5G0W - chains A and D of the 4 polymer chains in the assembly; structure by X-ray diffraction, 1.79 A resolution.

Chain A (and D):
Name: Enoyl-acyl carrier protein reductase
From: Mycobacterium tuberculosis
Notes: EC 1.3.1.9; chain D of this document is another copy of the same molecule, construct and numbering; everything in this record applies to it too
UniProt: M9TGV3 (M9TGV3_MYCTX); residue numbers follow UniProt; this construct covers 1-269
Chain sequence (269 residues; row label = number of the first residue in the row):
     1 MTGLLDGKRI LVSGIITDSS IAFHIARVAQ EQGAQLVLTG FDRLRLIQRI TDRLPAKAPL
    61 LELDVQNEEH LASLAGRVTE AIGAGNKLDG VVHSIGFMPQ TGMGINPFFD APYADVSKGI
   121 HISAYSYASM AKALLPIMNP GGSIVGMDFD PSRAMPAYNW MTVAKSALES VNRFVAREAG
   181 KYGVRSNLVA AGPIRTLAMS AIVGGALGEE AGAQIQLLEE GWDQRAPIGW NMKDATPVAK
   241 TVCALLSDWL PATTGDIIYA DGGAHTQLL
Disordered / not traced: 1 (chain D: 1-2, 43-45)
Bound ions: Mg2+: Asp223, Gln224, Ala226
Ligand contacts: NAD (nicotinamide-adenine-dinucleotide): Gly14, Ile15, Ile16, Ser20, Ile21, Phe41, Leu63, Asp64, Val65, Gln66, Ser94, Ile95, Gly96, Phe97, Ile122, Met147, Asp148, Phe149, Lys165, Ala191, Gly192, Pro193, Ile194, Thr196, Met199
From the paper describing this entry:
  - binding site for the ligand 9NU: Arg43, Phe97
  - conformationally variable residues (side-chain flip): Tyr158

Chain A / chain D interface:
Pairs across the interface - 70 pairs, chain A then chain D:
  Leu4(A) - Leu4(D)  hydrophobic
  Leu4(A) - Trp249(D)  hydrophobic
  Val28(A) - Trp249(D)  hydrophobic
  Gln32(A) - Trp249(D)
  Arg173(A) - Thr266(D)
  Arg173(A) - Gln267(D)  hydrogen bond (backbone-side chain)
  Ala176(A) - Pro227(D)
  Arg177(A) - Gln267(D)  hydrogen bond
  Arg177(A) - Leu269(D)
  Gly180(A) - Pro227(D)
  Val184(A) - Ile228(D)
  Arg185(A) - Ile228(D)
  Pro227(A) - Ala176(D)
  Pro227(A) - Gly180(D)
  Pro227(A) - Thr254(D)
  Ile228(A) - Val184(D)
  Ile228(A) - Pro251(D)
  Ile228(A) - Ala252(D)  hydrophobic
  Ile228(A) - Thr254(D)
  Pro237(A) - Pro251(D)  hydrophobic
  Pro237(A) - Ala252(D)  hydrophobic
  Lys240(A) - Trp249(D)
  Thr241(A) - Trp249(D)
  Thr241(A) - Leu250(D)
  Ala244(A) - Trp249(D)
  Ala244(A) - Leu250(D)  hydrophobic
  Asp248(A) - Lys240(D)
  Trp249(A) - Leu4(D)  hydrophobic
  Trp249(A) - Val28(D)  hydrophobic
  Trp249(A) - Gln32(D)
  Trp249(A) - Lys240(D)
  Trp249(A) - Thr241(D)
  Trp249(A) - Ala244(D)
  Leu250(A) - Thr241(D)
  Leu250(A) - Ala244(D)  hydrophobic
  Pro251(A) - Ile228(D)
  Pro251(A) - Pro237(D)  hydrophobic
  Ala252(A) - Ile228(D)  hydrophobic
  Ala252(A) - Pro237(D)  hydrophobic
  Ala252(A) - Tyr259(D)
  Ala252(A) - Ala260(D)
  Ala252(A) - Asp261(D)  hydrogen bond (backbone-backbone)
  Ala252(A) - Gly262(D)  hydrogen bond (backbone-backbone)
  Ala252(A) - Gly263(D)
  Thr253(A) - Tyr259(D)  hydrogen bond (side chain-backbone)
  Thr254(A) - Pro227(D)
  Thr254(A) - Ile228(D)
  Thr254(A) - Gly262(D)
  Thr254(A) - Gly263(D)
  Thr254(A) - Thr266(D)
  Gly255(A) - Thr266(D)
  Asp256(A) - Tyr259(D)
  Asp256(A) - His265(D)  salt bridge
  Ile258(A) - Ile258(D)  hydrophobic
  Tyr259(A) - Ala252(D)
  Tyr259(A) - Thr253(D)  hydrogen bond (backbone-side chain)
  Tyr259(A) - Asp256(D)
  Ala260(A) - Ala252(D)
  Asp261(A) - Ala252(D)  hydrogen bond (backbone-backbone)
  Gly262(A) - Ala252(D)  hydrogen bond (backbone-backbone)
  Gly262(A) - Thr254(D)
  Gly263(A) - Ala252(D)
  Gly263(A) - Thr254(D)
  His265(A) - Asp256(D)  salt bridge
  Thr266(A) - Arg173(D)
  Thr266(A) - Thr254(D)
  Thr266(A) - Gly255(D)
  Gln267(A) - Arg173(D)  hydrogen bond (side chain-backbone)
  Gln267(A) - Arg177(D)  hydrogen bond
  Leu269(A) - Arg177(D)  hydrogen bond (backbone-side chain)
Also at the interface, not in a pair above, chain A (36 interface residues in all): Trp230, Cys243
Also at the interface, not in a pair above, chain D (36 interface residues in all): Arg185, Trp230, Cys243, Asp248

Summary:
Chain A and chain D each contribute 36 residues to their interface; the contacts include 11 hydrogen bonds and
2 salt bridges. Polar contacts include Asp256(A)-His265(D), Arg173(A)-Gln267(D) and Arg177(A)-Gln267(D). Bound
to chain A: NAD. The paper reports a binding site for the ligand 9NU at Arg43(A) and Phe97(A); conformational
variability at Tyr158(A).
Both chains are Enoyl-acyl carrier protein reductase (Mycobacterium tuberculosis). Entry 5G0W (InhA in complex
with a DNA encoded library hit) was determined by X-ray diffraction, deposited together with 5G0S, 5G0T, 5G0U
and 5G0V.
